5T31 - chain A; structure by X-ray diffraction, 2.85 A resolution.

Chain A:
Molecule: Glycogen synthase kinase-3 beta
Source organism: Homo sapiens
Notes: EC 2.7.11.26, 2.7.11.1
Reference sequence: P49841 (GSK3B_HUMAN); residue numbers follow UniProt; this construct covers 1-420
Chain sequence (420 residues; numbered 1 to 420; the number before each row is that of its first residue):
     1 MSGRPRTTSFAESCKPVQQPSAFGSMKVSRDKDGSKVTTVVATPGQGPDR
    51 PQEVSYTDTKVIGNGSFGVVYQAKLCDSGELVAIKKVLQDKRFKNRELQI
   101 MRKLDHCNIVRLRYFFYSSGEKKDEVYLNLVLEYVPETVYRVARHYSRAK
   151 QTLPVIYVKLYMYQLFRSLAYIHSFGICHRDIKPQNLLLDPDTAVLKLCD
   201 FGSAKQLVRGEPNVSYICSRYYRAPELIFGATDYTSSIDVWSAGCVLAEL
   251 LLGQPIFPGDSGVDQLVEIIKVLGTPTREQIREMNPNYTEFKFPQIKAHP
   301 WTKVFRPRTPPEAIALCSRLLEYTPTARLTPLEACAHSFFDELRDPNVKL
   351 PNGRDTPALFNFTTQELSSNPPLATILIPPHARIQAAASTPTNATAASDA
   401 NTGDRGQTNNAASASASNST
Not modelled in the structure: 1-34, 120-122, 286-294, 382-420
Sequence notes: engineered mutation Glu133 (Asp in P49841)
Modified residues: Tyr216 (O-phosphotyrosine; PTR)
Small-molecule neighbours: 6VL ((4S)-4-ethyl-7,7-dimethyl-4-phenyl-2,6,8,9-tetrahydropyrazolo[3,4-b]quinolin-5-one): Ile62, Val70, Tyr71, Ala83, Glu133, Tyr134, Val135, Pro136, Thr138, Arg141, Gln185, Asn186, Leu188, Cys199
UniProt features mapped onto this chain:
  - active site: Asp181 (Proton acceptor)
  - binding site (ATP): Ile62 to Val70, Lys85
  - modified residue: Ser9 (Phosphoserine), Tyr216 (Phosphotyrosine), Ser389 (Phosphoserine), Thr390 (Phosphothreonine), Thr402 (Phosphothreonine)
  - lipidation: Cys14 (S-palmitoyl cysteine)
  - mutagenesis: Ser9 (S9A: Loss of phosphorylation; abolished inhibition of activity, leading to constitutively active), Cys14 (C14A: Significantly reduced palmitoylation), Lys85 to Lys86 (Abolished serine/threonine-protein kinase activity), Arg96 (R96A: Prevents the phosphorylation of phosphate-primed glycogen synthase), Leu128 (L128A: Abolishes activity toward AXIN1)
Reported in the primary citation:
  - conformationally variable residues: Glu133

In short:
Ligands of chain A: compound 6VL. From UniProt: active-site residue Asp181, 10 ATP-binding residues and 6
mutagenesis sites. The paper reports conformational variability at Glu133.
Chain A is Glycogen synthase kinase-3 beta (Homo sapiens); the structure, Exploiting an Asp-Glu switch in
Glycogen Synthase Kinase 3 to design paralog selective inhibitors for use ..., was determined by X-ray
diffraction together with 5KPK, 5KPL and 5KPM from the same study.
